Entry 3DMF (X-ray diffraction, 1.58 A resolution); this record covers chain A.

Chain A:
Protein: Probable ribosomal RNA small subunit methyltransferase
From: Thermus thermophilus
Notes: EC 2.1.1.-
UniProtKB: Q5SKW0 (Q5SKW0_THET8); numbering as in UniProt (aligned over 1-375)
Amino-acid sequence (381 residues; each row starts with the number of its first residue):
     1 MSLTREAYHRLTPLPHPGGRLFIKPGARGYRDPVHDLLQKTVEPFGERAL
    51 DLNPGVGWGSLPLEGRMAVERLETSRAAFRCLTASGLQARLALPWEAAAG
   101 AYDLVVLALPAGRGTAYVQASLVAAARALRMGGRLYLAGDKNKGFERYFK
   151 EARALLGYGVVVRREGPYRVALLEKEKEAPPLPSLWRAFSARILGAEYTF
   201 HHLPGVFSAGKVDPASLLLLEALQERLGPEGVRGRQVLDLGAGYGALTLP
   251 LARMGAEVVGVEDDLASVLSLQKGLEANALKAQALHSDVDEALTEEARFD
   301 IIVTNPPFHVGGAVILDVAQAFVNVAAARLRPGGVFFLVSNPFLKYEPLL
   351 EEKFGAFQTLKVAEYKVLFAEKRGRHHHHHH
Unresolved in the structure: 1-2, 374-381
Sequence notes: expression tag (376-381)
Residues lining bound ligands: S-adenosylmethionine (SAM): Y8, F207, S216, D239, G241, A242, G243, A246, L247, V261, E262, D263, D264, S267, S287, D288, V289, N305, P306, P307, F308, V318, F322
Reported in the primary citation:
  - binding site for S-adenosylmethionine: S216, E262, D288

Summary:
Bound to chain A: S-adenosylmethionine. The paper reports a binding site for S-adenosylmethionine at S216,
E262 and D288.
Chain A is Probable ribosomal RNA small subunit methyltransferase (Thermus thermophilus); the structure, T.
Thermophilus 16S rRNA N2 G1207 methyltransferase (RsmC) in complex with AdoMet, was determined by X-ray
diffraction (same publication as 3DMG and 3DMH).
